PDB entry 8S8P | electron microscopy, 3.11 A resolution | chains L and R of the 5 polymer chains in the assembly

[Chain L]
Protein: ATP-dependent DNA helicase II subunit 2
From: Saccharomyces cerevisiae
Notes: EC 3.6.4.12
UniProtKB: Q04437 (KU80_YEAST); residue numbers follow UniProt; this construct covers 2-588
Chain sequence (587 residues; numbered 2 to 588; the number before each row is that of its first residue):
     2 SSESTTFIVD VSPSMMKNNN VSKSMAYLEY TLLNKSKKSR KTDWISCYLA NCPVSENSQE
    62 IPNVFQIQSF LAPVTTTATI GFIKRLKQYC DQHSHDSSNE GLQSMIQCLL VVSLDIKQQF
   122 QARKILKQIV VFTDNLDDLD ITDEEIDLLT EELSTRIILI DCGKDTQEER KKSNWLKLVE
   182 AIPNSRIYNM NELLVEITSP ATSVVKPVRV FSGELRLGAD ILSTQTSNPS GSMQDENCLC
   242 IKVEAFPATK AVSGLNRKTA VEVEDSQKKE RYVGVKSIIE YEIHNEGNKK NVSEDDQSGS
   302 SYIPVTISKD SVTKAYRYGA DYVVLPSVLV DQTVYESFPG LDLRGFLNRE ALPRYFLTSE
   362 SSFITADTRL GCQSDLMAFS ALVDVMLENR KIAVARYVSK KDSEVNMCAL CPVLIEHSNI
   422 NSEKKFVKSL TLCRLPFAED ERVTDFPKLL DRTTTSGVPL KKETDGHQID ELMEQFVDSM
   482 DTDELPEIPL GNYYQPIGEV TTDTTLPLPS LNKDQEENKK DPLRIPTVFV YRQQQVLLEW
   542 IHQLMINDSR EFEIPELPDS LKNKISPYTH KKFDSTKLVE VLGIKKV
Swiss-Prot annotation at these positions:
  - natural variant: Leu-149 (L149V: In strain: DBVPG6044, SK1 and 1 more), Ser-301 (S301L: In strain: DBVPG1853), Asn-349 (N349D: In strain: DBVPG6044, SK1 and 1 more), Gly-499 (G499D: In strain: DBVPG1853), Glu-518 (E518A: In strain: DBVPG6044, SK1 and 1 more), Thr-528 (T528A: In strain: DBVPG1853), Ile-585 (I585S: In strain: DBVPG6763)

[Chain R]
Protein: DNA-binding protein RAP1
From: Saccharomyces cerevisiae
UniProtKB: P11938 (RAP1_YEAST); residue numbers follow UniProt; this construct covers 360-601
Chain sequence (242 residues; row label = number of the first residue in the row):
   360 KASFTDEEDE FILDVVRKNP TRRTTHTLYD EISHYVPNHT GNSIRHRFRV YLSKRLEYVY
   420 EVDKFGKLVR DDDGNLIKTK VLPPSIKRKF SADEDYTLAI AVKKQFYRDL FQIDPDTGRS
   480 LITDEDTPTA IARRNMTMDP NHVPGSEPNF AAYRTQSRRG PIAREFFKHF AEEHAAHTEN
   540 AWRDRFRKFL LAYGIDDYIS YYEAEKAQNR EPEPMKNLTN RPKRPGVPTP GNYNSAAKRA
   600 RN
Swiss-Prot annotation at these positions:
  - DNA-binding region: Tyr-388 to Leu-411 (H-T-H motif)
  - modified residue: Thr-486 (Phosphothreonine)

[How chain L and chain R interact]
Pairs across the interface (12):
  Gln-122(L) / Tyr-552(R)
  Ala-123(L) / Tyr-552(R)  hydrophobic
  Ala-123(L) / Leu-577(R)
  Arg-124(L) / Glu-572(R)  salt bridge
  Arg-124(L) / Lys-575(R)
  Arg-124(L) / Asn-576(R)
  Lys-125(L) / Asn-576(R)  hydrogen bond (backbone-backbone)
  Lys-125(L) / Asn-579(R)  hydrogen bond
  Arg-210(L) / Asn-593(R)
  Arg-370(L) / Pro-587(R)
  Arg-370(L) / Ala-595(R)
  Asp-403(L) / Lys-360(R)
Also at the interface, not in a pair above, chain L (8 interface residues in all): Ser-3
Also at the interface, not in a pair above, chain R (11 interface residues in all): Ser-594
From the paper, about this interface:
  - residue pairs: Gln-122(L)/Tyr-552(R) (hydrogen bond), Arg-124(L)/Glu-572(R) (salt bridge)

[Overview]
8 residues of chain L face 11 of chain R across their interface; the contacts include 2 hydrogen bonds and 1
salt bridge. Polar contacts include Arg-124(L)/Glu-572(R), Lys-125(L)/Asn-579(R) and Lys-125(L)/Asn-576(R).
The authors report a hydrogen bond between Gln-122(L) and Tyr-552(R); a salt bridge between Arg-124(L) and
Glu-572(R).
Chain L is ATP-dependent DNA helicase II subunit 2 and chain R is DNA-binding protein RAP1, both from
Saccharomyces cerevisiae; the structure, Restriction on Ku Inward Translocation Caps Telomere Ends, was
determined by electron microscopy, deposited together with 8S82.
